Entry 8RVQ (electron microscopy, 2.02 A resolution); this record covers chains F and E of the 28 polymer chains in the assembly.

Chain F:
Protein: Proteasome subunit alpha type-6
Source organism: Saccharomyces cerevisiae
UniProtKB: P40302 (PSA6_YEAST); numbering as in UniProt (aligned over 1-234)
Sequence (234 residues; each row starts with the number of its first residue):
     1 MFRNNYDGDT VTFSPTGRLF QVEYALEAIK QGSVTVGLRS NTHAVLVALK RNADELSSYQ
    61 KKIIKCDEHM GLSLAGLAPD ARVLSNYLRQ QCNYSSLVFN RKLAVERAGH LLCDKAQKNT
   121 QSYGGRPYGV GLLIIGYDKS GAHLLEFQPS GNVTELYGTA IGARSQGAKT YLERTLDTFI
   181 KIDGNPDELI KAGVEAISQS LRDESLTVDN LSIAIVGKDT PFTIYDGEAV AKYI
Disordered / not traced: 1-3

Chain E:
Protein: Proteasome subunit alpha type-5
Source organism: Saccharomyces cerevisiae
UniProtKB: P32379 (PSA5_YEAST); residue numbers follow UniProt; this construct covers 1-260
Sequence (260 residues; each row starts with the number of its first residue):
     1 MFLTRSEYDR GVSTFSPEGR LFQVEYSLEA IKLGSTAIGI ATKEGVVLGV EKRATSPLLE
    61 SDSIEKIVEI DRHIGCAMSG LTADARSMIE HARTAAVTHN LYYDEDINVE SLTQSVCDLA
   121 LRFGEGASGE ERLMSRPFGV ALLIAGHDAD DGYQLFHAEP SGTFYRYNAK AIGSGSEGAQ
   181 AELLNEWHSS LTLKEAELLV LKILKQVMEE KLDENNAQLS CITKQDGFKI YDNEKTAELI
   241 KELKEKEAAE SPEEADVEMS
Disordered / not traced: 1-9, 130, 249-260

Interface between chain F and chain E:
Contacting residue pairs (42; chain F residue first):
  Gly8(F) with Thr14(E)
  Gln21(F) with Thr14(E); Phe15(E), hydrogen bond (side chain-backbone)
  Tyr24(F) with Phe15(E); Ser16(E); Pro17(E); Gly19(E)
  Ala28(F) with Gly19(E)
  Ala53(F) with Tyr167(E)
  Asp54(F) with Tyr167(E); Gln180(E), hydrogen bond; Leu184(E)
  Leu56(F) with Tyr167(E); Asn168(E), hydrogen bond (backbone-backbone); Ala169(E); Leu183(E); Leu184(E), hydrophobic; Trp187(E), hydrophobic
  Ser57(F) with Tyr165(E); Arg166(E); Tyr167(E)
  Ser58(F) with Tyr165(E); Arg166(E), hydrogen bond (backbone-backbone)
  Gln60(F) with Tyr165(E)
  Lys61(F) with Glu110(E), salt bridge
  Pro79(F) with Leu121(E), hydrophobic; Ser161(E); Gly162(E); Thr163(E)
  Arg82(F) with Gln114(E); Asp118(E), salt bridge
  Val83(F) with Glu125(E); Gly126(E); Ala127(E), hydrophobic
  Asn86(F) with Ala127(E), hydrogen bond (side chain-backbone)
  Lys115(F) with Glu125(E), salt bridge
  Gly124(F) with Arg132(E)
  Arg126(F) with Ser13(E); Phe15(E); Leu21(E)
  Pro127(F) with Phe15(E)
  Tyr128(F) with Glu125(E), hydrogen bond
Other interface residues (no listed pair), chain F (27 interface residues in all): Ala25, Glu27, Arg51, Asn52, Asn119, Gly125, Gly129
Other interface residues (no listed pair), chain E (30 interface residues in all): Arg10, Glu18, Phe164

In short:
27 residues of chain F and 30 residues of chain E are in contact, with 6 hydrogen bonds and 3 salt bridges.
Polar contacts include Lys61(F)-Glu110(E), Arg82(F)-Asp118(E) and Lys115(F)-Glu125(E).
Here chain F is Proteasome subunit alpha type-6 and chain E is Proteasome subunit alpha type-5, both from
Saccharomyces cerevisiae. Entry 8RVQ (20S proteasome from pre1-1) was determined by electron microscopy
together with 8RVL, 8RVO, 8RVP and 9GBK from the same study.
